PDB entry 1IEX | X-ray diffraction, 2.20 A resolution | chain A

Chain A:
Protein: Beta-D-glucan glucohydrolase isoenzyme EXO1
From: Hordeum vulgare
Notes: EC 3.2.1.58
Sequence (605 residues; numbered 1 to 605; the number before each row is that of its first residue):
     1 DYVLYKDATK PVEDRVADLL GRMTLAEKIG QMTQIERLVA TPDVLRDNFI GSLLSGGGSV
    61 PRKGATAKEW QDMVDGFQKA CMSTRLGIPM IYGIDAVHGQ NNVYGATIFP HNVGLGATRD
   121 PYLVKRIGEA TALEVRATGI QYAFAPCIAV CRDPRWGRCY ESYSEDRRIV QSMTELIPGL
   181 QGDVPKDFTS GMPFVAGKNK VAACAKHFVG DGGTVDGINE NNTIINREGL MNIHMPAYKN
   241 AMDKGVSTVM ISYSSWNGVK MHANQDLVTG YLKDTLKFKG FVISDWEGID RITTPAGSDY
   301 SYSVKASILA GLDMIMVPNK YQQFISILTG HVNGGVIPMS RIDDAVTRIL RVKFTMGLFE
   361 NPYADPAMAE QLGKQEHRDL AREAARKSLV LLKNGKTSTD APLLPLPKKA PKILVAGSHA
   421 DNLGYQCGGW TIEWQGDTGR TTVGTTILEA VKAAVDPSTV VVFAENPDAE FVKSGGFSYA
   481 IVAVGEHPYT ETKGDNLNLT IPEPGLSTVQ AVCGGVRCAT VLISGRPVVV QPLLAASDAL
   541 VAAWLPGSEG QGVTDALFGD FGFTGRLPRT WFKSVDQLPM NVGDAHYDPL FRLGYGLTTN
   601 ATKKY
Disordered / not traced: 604-605
Disulfide bonds: Cys151-Cys159, Cys513-Cys518
Covalently attached groups: N-acetylglucosamine (NAG) linked to Asn221; glycan linked to Asn498

Overview:
N-acetylglucosamine is covalently linked to Asn221 and Asn498.
Chain A is Beta-D-glucan glucohydrolase isoenzyme EXO1 (Hordeum vulgare); the structure, Crystal structure of
barley beta-D-glucan glucohydrolase isoenzyme Exo1 in complex with 4I,4III,4V-S-trithiocellohexaose, was
determined by X-ray diffraction together with 1IEQ, 1IEV and 1IEW from the same study.
